9NR2 - chains A and D of the 6 polymer chains in the assembly; structure by X-ray diffraction, 2.71 A resolution.

Chain A:
Protein: Hemagglutinin HA1
From: Influenza A virus
UniProtKB: A0A1L7N0F8 (A0A1L7N0F8_9INFA); the construct lacks a stretch of the UniProt sequence, so the offset changes along the chain: 11-55 = UniProt 17-61; 56-83 = UniProt 63-90; 84-96 = UniProt 92-104; 97-125 = UniProt 106-134; 2 more segments
Sequence (324 residues; row label = number of the first residue in the row; a row labelled like 125A-125B holds insertion residues (125A, then the next letters in order)):
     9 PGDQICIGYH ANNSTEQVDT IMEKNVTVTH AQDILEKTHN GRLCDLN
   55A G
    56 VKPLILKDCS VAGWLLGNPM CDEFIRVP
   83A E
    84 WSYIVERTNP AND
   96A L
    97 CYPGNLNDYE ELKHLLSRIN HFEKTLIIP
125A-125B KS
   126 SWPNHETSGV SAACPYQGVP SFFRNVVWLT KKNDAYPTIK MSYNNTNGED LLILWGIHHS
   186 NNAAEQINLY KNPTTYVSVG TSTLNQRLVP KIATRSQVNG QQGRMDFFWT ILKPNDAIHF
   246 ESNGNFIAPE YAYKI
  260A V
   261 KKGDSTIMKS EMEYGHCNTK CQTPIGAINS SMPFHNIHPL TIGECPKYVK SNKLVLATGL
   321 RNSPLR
Not modelled in the structure: 324-326
Construct notes: expression tag (9-10)
Cystine bridges: Cys52-Cys277, Cys64-Cys76, Cys281-Cys305
Covalently attached groups: N-acetylglucosamine (NAG) linked to Asn21, Asn169
From the paper describing this entry:
  - binding site for N-acetyl-alpha-neuraminic acid: Gln226
  - binding site for beta-D-galactopyranose: Glu190, Gln226
  - mutagenesis - Q226L: increased binding to human-type receptors
  - mutagenesis - Q226L: increased binding to 6SLN3
  - mutagenesis - Q226L/G228S: unchanged binding to human-type receptors
  - mutagenesis - Q226L: increased binding to human trachea

Chain D:
Protein: Hemagglutinin HA2
From: Influenza A virus
UniProtKB: A0A1L7N0F8 (A0A1L7N0F8_9INFA); residues 1-174 here correspond to UniProt positions 345-518 (UniProt number = residue number + 344)
Sequence (177 residues; each row starts with the number of its first residue):
     1 GLFGAIAGFI EGGWQGMVDG WYGYHHSNEQ GSGYAADRES TQKAIDGVTN KVNSIIDKMN
    61 TQFEAVGREF NNLERRIENL NKKMEDGFLD VWTYNAELLV LMENERTLDF HDSNVKNLYD
   121 KVRLQLRDNA KELGNGCFEF YHKCDNECME SVRNGTYDYP QYSEEARLKR EEISSGR
Not modelled in the structure: 175-177
Construct notes: expression tag (175-177)
Cystine bridges: Cys144-Cys148

Interface between chain A and chain D:
Residue-residue contacts (10; chain A residue first):
  Asp104(A) with Leu73(D)
  Glu106(A) with Arg76(D)
  Glu107(A) with Asn72(D); Leu73(D); Glu74(D), hydrogen bond (side chain-backbone); Arg75(D), hydrogen bond (side chain-backbone); Arg76(D), salt bridge
  His110(A) with Arg75(D); Arg76(D)
  Lys307(A) with Asp90(D), salt bridge
Also at the interface, not in a pair above, chain A (7 interface residues in all): Pro293, Phe294
Also at the interface, not in a pair above, chain D (8 interface residues in all): Asn79, Tyr94

In short:
7 residues of chain A and 8 residues of chain D are in contact, with 2 hydrogen bonds and 2 salt bridges.
Polar contacts include Glu107(A)-Arg76(D), Lys307(A)-Asp90(D) and Glu107(A)-Glu74(D). Covalently linked
N-acetylglucosamine: at Asn21(A) and Asn169(A). From the paper: a binding site for beta-D-galactopyranose at
Glu190(A) and Gln226(A); Q226L of chain A increases binding to human-type receptors.
Chain A is Hemagglutinin HA1 and chain D is Hemagglutinin HA2, both from Influenza A virus; the structure,
Crystal structure of H5 hemagglutinin from the influenza virus A/black swan/Akita/1/2016 with LSTa, was
determined by X-ray diffraction together with 9NR5 and 9NRB from the same study.
